Entry 7NVG (electron microscopy, 3.70 A resolution); this record covers chains q2 and v2 of the 147 polymer chains in the assembly.

Chain q2 (and v2):
Protein: Flagellar basal-body rod protein FlgG
Organism: Salmonella enterica subsp. enterica serovar Typhimurium
Notes: chain v2 of this document is another copy of the same molecule, construct and numbering; everything in this record applies to it too
UniProt: A0A0F7J893 (A0A0F7J893_SALTM); residue numbers follow UniProt; this construct covers 1-260
Chain sequence (260 residues; numbered 1 to 260; the number before each row is that of its first residue):
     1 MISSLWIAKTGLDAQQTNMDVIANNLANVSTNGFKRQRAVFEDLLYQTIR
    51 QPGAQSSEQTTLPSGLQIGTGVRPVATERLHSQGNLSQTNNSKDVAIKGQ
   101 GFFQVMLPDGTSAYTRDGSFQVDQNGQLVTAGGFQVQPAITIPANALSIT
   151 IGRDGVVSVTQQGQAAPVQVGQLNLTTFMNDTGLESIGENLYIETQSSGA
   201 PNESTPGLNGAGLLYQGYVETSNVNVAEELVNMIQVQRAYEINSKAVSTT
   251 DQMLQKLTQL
Not modelled in the structure: 1, 53-60 (chain v2: fully traced)

Interface between chain q2 and chain v2:
Residue-residue contacts - 116 pairs, chain q2 then chain v2:
  Gln16(q2) - Ile2(v2)
  Gln16(q2) - Ser4(v2)  hydrogen bond
  Gln16(q2) - Met253(v2)
  Thr17(q2) - Ile68(v2)
  Met19(q2) - Ser4(v2)
  Met19(q2) - Ala246(v2)
  Met19(q2) - Thr249(v2)
  Met19(q2) - Thr250(v2)
  Met19(q2) - Met253(v2)  hydrophobic
  Asp20(q2) - Ser3(v2)  hydrogen bond
  Asp20(q2) - Ser4(v2)  hydrogen bond
  Asp20(q2) - Ile7(v2)
  Asp20(q2) - Ile68(v2)
  Ala23(q2) - Ile7(v2)
  Asn24(q2) - Ile7(v2)
  Asn24(q2) - Tyr46(v2)
  Asn24(q2) - Ile68(v2)  hydrogen bond (side chain-backbone)
  Asn24(q2) - Gly69(v2)
  Asn24(q2) - Thr70(v2)
  Leu26(q2) - Ile242(v2)  hydrophobic
  Leu26(q2) - Asn243(v2)  hydrogen bond (backbone-side chain)
  Ala27(q2) - Ile7(v2)
  Ala27(q2) - Gly11(v2)
  Ala27(q2) - Val72(v2)
  Ala27(q2) - Asn243(v2)
  Asn28(q2) - Asp43(v2)
  Asn28(q2) - Gly71(v2)
  Asn28(q2) - Val72(v2)
  Ser30(q2) - Gln15(v2)  hydrogen bond
  Ser30(q2) - Phe41(v2)
  Thr31(q2) - Phe41(v2)
  Thr31(q2) - Val72(v2)
  Asn32(q2) - Arg38(v2)
  Phe34(q2) - Tyr46(v2)
  Gln37(q2) - Tyr46(v2)
  Gln37(q2) - Gln67(v2)  hydrogen bond (side chain-backbone)
  Gln37(q2) - Ile68(v2)
  Arg73(q2) - Arg50(v2)
  Pro74(q2) - Leu66(v2)
  Val75(q2) - Arg50(v2)  hydrogen bond (backbone-side chain)
  Ala76(q2) - Ser64(v2)
  Ala76(q2) - Leu66(v2)
  Thr77(q2) - Ser64(v2)  hydrogen bond (backbone-side chain)
  Thr77(q2) - Gly65(v2)
  Thr77(q2) - Leu66(v2)
  Thr77(q2) - Gln67(v2)  hydrogen bond (side chain-backbone)
  Glu78(q2) - Ser64(v2)
  Arg79(q2) - Gln67(v2)
  Thr89(q2) - Arg36(v2)  hydrogen bond (backbone-side chain)
  Thr89(q2) - Arg38(v2)
  Thr89(q2) - Glu78(v2)
  Asn90(q2) - Leu80(v2)
  Asn91(q2) - Glu78(v2)  hydrogen bond
  Asn91(q2) - Leu80(v2)
  Asp94(q2) - Glu78(v2)
  Ser119(q2) - Arg38(v2)  hydrogen bond
  Ser119(q2) - Val40(v2)
  Gln121(q2) - Thr182(v2)
  Val122(q2) - Asn180(v2)  hydrogen bond (backbone-side chain)
  Asp123(q2) - Asn180(v2)
  Asp123(q2) - Ser197(v2)
  Gln124(q2) - Met179(v2)
  Gln124(q2) - Gln196(v2)  hydrogen bond
  Gln124(q2) - Ser197(v2)  hydrogen bond (backbone-backbone)
  Gln124(q2) - Gly199(v2)
  Asn125(q2) - Met179(v2)
  Gly126(q2) - Met179(v2)
  Ala131(q2) - Val75(v2)
  Ile142(q2) - Met179(v2)
  Ala144(q2) - Met179(v2)
  Asn145(q2) - Thr177(v2)  hydrogen bond
  Asn145(q2) - Asn209(v2)  hydrogen bond (side chain-backbone)
  Asn145(q2) - Gly210(v2)
  Ala146(q2) - Gln100(v2)
  Leu147(q2) - Gln100(v2)
  Leu147(q2) - Gly210(v2)
  Gln162(q2) - Gly207(v2)  hydrogen bond (side chain-backbone)
  Gln162(q2) - Asn209(v2)
  Gln162(q2) - Gly210(v2)
  Gln162(q2) - Ala211(v2)
  Thr182(q2) - Ser64(v2)
  Gly183(q2) - Pro52(v2)
  Gly183(q2) - Ser64(v2)
  Leu184(q2) - Gln67(v2)
  Glu185(q2) - Thr48(v2)
  Glu185(q2) - Gln51(v2)  hydrogen bond
  Glu185(q2) - Pro52(v2)
  Glu185(q2) - Gln67(v2)
  Ser186(q2) - Tyr46(v2)
  Ser186(q2) - Gln67(v2)
  Gly188(q2) - Asp43(v2)
  Gly188(q2) - Leu44(v2)
  Gly188(q2) - Tyr46(v2)
  Glu189(q2) - Glu42(v2)  hydrogen bond (backbone-side chain)
  Glu189(q2) - Asp43(v2)  hydrogen bond (backbone-backbone)
  Glu189(q2) - Arg73(v2)  salt bridge
  Asn190(q2) - Phe41(v2)
  Asn190(q2) - Glu42(v2)
  Asn190(q2) - Asp43(v2)  hydrogen bond (backbone-side chain)
  Gln196(q2) - Gly53(v2)
  Ser197(q2) - Pro52(v2)
  Ser197(q2) - Pro63(v2)
  Ser197(q2) - Ser64(v2)
  Val226(q2) - Ile242(v2)  hydrophobic
  Leu230(q2) - Ile242(v2)  hydrophobic
  Met233(q2) - Lys245(v2)
  Met233(q2) - Ala246(v2)  hydrophobic
  Met233(q2) - Thr249(v2)
  Val236(q2) - Met253(v2)  hydrophobic
  Tyr240(q2) - Met253(v2)  hydrophobic
  Tyr240(q2) - Leu257(v2)
  Glu241(q2) - Lys256(v2)
  Ser244(q2) - Lys256(v2)
  Ser244(q2) - Leu260(v2)
  Val247(q2) - Leu260(v2)  hydrophobic
  Ser248(q2) - Leu260(v2)
Interface residues without a listed pair, chain q2 (66 interface residues in all): Leu12, Val21, Val29, Phe120, Pro143, Asn180, Thr195, Gln237
Interface residues without a listed pair, chain v2 (61 interface residues in all): Thr61, Leu62, Ser198, Leu208, Ala239, Gln252

Summary:
The interface between chain q2 and chain v2 involves 66 residues on one side and 61 on the other; the contacts
include 23 hydrogen bonds and 1 salt bridge. Polar contacts include Glu189(q2)-Arg73(v2), Gln16(q2)-Ser4(v2)
and Asp20(q2)-Ser3(v2).
Chain q2 and chain v2 are both Flagellar basal-body rod protein FlgG (Salmonella enterica subsp. enterica
serovar Typhimurium); the structure, Salmonella flagellar basal body refined in C1 map, was determined by
electron microscopy, deposited together with 7BGL, 7BHQ, 7BIN, 7BJ2 and 7BK0.
